4I2Q - chains A and B; structure by X-ray diffraction, 2.70 A resolution.

# Chain A
Name: Gag-Pol polyprotein
From: Human immunodeficiency virus type 1 BH10
Notes: EC 3.4.23.16, 2.7.7.49, 2.7.7.7, 3.1.26.13, 3.1.13.2; fragment: p66
UniProtKB: P03366 (POL_HV1B1); residues 1-555 here correspond to UniProt positions 600-1154 (UniProt number = residue number + 599)
Chain sequence (557 residues; each row starts with the number of its first residue; numbers below 1 keep their minus sign (Met-1 is residue -1)):
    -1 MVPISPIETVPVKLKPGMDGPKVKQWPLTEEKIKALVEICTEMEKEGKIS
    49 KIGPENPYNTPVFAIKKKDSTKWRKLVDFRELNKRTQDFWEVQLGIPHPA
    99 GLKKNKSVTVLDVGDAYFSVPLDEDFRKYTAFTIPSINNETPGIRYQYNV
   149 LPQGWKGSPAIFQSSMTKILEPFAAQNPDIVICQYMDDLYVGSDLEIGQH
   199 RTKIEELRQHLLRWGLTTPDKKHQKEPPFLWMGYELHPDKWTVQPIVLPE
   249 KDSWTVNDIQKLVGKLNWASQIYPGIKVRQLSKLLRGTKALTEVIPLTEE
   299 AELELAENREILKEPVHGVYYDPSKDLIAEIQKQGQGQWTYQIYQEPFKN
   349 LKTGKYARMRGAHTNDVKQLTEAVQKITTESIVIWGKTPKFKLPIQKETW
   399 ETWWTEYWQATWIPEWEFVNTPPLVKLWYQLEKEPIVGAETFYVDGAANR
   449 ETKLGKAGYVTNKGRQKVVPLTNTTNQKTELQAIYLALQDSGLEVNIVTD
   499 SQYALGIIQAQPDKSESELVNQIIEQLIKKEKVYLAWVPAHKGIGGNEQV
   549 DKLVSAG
Disordered / not traced: 555
Construct notes: expression tag (-1 to 0); engineered mutation Asn103 (Lys702 in P03366), Ala172 (Lys771 in P03366), Ala173 (Lys772 in P03366), Cys181 (Tyr780 in P03366), Ser280 (Cys879 in P03366)
Residues lining bound ligands: rilpivirine (1BT; (2E)-3-(4-{[6-(1,3-benzothiazol-5-ylamino)-9H-purin-2-yl]amino}-3,5-dimethylphenyl)prop-2-enenitrile): Pro95, Leu100, Lys101, Lys102, Asn103, Val106, Val179, Cys181, Tyr183, Tyr188, Gly190, Phe227, Leu228, Trp229, Leu234, His235, Pro236, Tyr318
UniProt features mapped onto this chain:
  - region: Phe227 to His235 (RT 'primer grip')
  - motif: Trp398 to Trp414 (Tryptophan repeat motif)
  - binding site (Mg(2+)): Asp110, Asp185, Asp186, Asp443, Glu478, Asp498, Asp549
  - site: Trp401 (Essential for RT p66/p51 heterodimerization), Trp414 (Essential for RT p66/p51 heterodimerization), Phe440, Tyr441 (Cleavage)
Reported in the primary citation:
  - binding site for rilpivirine: Leu100, Lys101, Val106, Tyr188, Phe227, Trp229, Tyr318
  - conformationally variable residues (loop rearrangement, side-chain flip): Lys101, Gln222 to Pro226, Phe227
  - mutagenesis - K103N/Y181C (8-fold): decreased binding to riplivirine

# Chain B
Name: Gag-Pol polyprotein
From: Human immunodeficiency virus type 1 BH10
Notes: EC 3.4.23.16, 2.7.7.49, 2.7.7.7, 3.1.26.13, 3.1.13.2; fragment: p51
UniProtKB: P03366 (POL_HV1B1); residues 1-428 here correspond to UniProt positions 600-1027 (UniProt number = residue number + 599)
Chain sequence (428 residues; row label = number of the first residue in the row):
     1 PISPIETVPVKLKPGMDGPKVKQWPLTEEKIKALVEICTEMEKEGKISKI
    51 GPENPYNTPVFAIKKKDSTKWRKLVDFRELNKRTQDFWEVQLGIPHPAGL
   101 KKKKSVTVLDVGDAYFSVPLDEDFRKYTAFTIPSINNETPGIRYQYNVLP
   151 QGWKGSPAIFQSSMTKILEPFKKQNPDIVIYQYMDDLYVGSDLEIGQHRT
   201 KIEELRQHLLRWGLTTPDKKHQKEPPFLWMGYELHPDKWTVQPIVLPEKD
   251 SWTVNDIQKLVGKLNWASQIYPGIKVRQLSKLLRGTKALTEVIPLTEEAE
   301 LELAENREILKEPVHGVYYDPSKDLIAEIQKQGQGQWTYQIYQEPFKNLK
   351 TGKYARMRGAHTNDVKQLTEAVQKITTESIVIWGKTPKFKLPIQKETWET
   401 WWTEYWQATWIPEWEFVNTPPLVKLWYQ
Disordered / not traced: 1-4, 216-223
Construct notes: engineered mutation Ser280 (Cys879 in P03366)
UniProt features mapped onto this chain:
  - region: Phe227 to His235 (RT 'primer grip')
  - motif: Trp398 to Trp414 (Tryptophan repeat motif)
  - binding site (Mg(2+)): Asp110, Asp185, Asp186
  - site (Essential for RT p66/p51 heterodimerization): Trp401, Trp414
Reported in the primary citation:
  - binding site for rilpivirine: Glu138
  - conformationally variable residues (side-chain flip): Glu138

# Interface between chain A and chain B
Pairs across the interface - 106 pairs, chain A then chain B:
  Val8(A) - Glu53(B)
  Pro9(A) - Glu53(B)
  Gln85(A) - Glu53(B)  hydrogen bond (side chain-backbone)
  Asp86(A) - Lys20(B)  salt bridge
  Asp86(A) - Pro55(B)
  Phe87(A) - Pro52(B)
  Phe87(A) - Glu53(B)
  Trp88(A) - Pro52(B)  hydrogen bond (backbone-backbone)
  Trp88(A) - Asn54(B)
  Trp88(A) - Pro55(B)
  Trp88(A) - Asn57(B)
  Trp88(A) - Thr131(B)
  Trp88(A) - Arg143(B)
  Val90(A) - Pro140(B)  hydrophobic
  Gly93(A) - Asn137(B)
  Pro95(A) - Asn136(B)
  Pro95(A) - Asn137(B)
  His96(A) - Asn136(B)  hydrogen bond (backbone-side chain)
  Gly99(A) - Asn136(B)
  Gly99(A) - Glu138(B)
  Ser162(A) - Pro52(B)
  Thr165(A) - Pro140(B)
  Gln373(A) - Glu396(B)
  Gln373(A) - Thr397(B)  hydrogen bond
  Gln373(A) - Thr400(B)
  Gln373(A) - Trp401(B)  hydrogen bond
  Thr376(A) - Thr400(B)
  Thr376(A) - Trp401(B)
  Thr377(A) - Pro25(B)
  Thr377(A) - Thr400(B)
  Ile380(A) - Pro25(B)  hydrophobic
  Ile380(A) - Leu26(B)
  Ile380(A) - Thr27(B)
  Val381(A) - Pro25(B)  hydrophobic
  Val381(A) - Asn136(B)  hydrogen bond (backbone-backbone)
  Ile382(A) - Ile135(B)
  Ile382(A) - Asn136(B)
  Trp383(A) - Ile135(B)
  Gly384(A) - Thr27(B)
  Gly384(A) - Glu28(B)  hydrogen bond (backbone-backbone)
  Gly384(A) - Ile135(B)
  Trp402(A) - Lys331(B)  hydrogen bond (backbone-side chain)
  Trp402(A) - His361(B)
  Trp402(A) - Asp364(B)
  Tyr405(A) - Lys331(B)  hydrogen bond (backbone-side chain)
  Trp406(A) - Lys331(B)
  Trp406(A) - Pro392(B)  hydrophobic
  Trp406(A) - Val417(B)
  Trp406(A) - Asn418(B)
  Trp406(A) - Thr419(B)
  Trp406(A) - Pro420(B)
  Trp406(A) - Pro421(B)
  Gln407(A) - Lys331(B)  hydrogen bond (backbone-side chain)
  Gln407(A) - Asp364(B)
  Gln407(A) - Pro392(B)
  Gln407(A) - Ile393(B)
  Gln407(A) - Gln394(B)  hydrogen bond
  Gln407(A) - Val417(B)  hydrogen bond (side chain-backbone)
  Gln407(A) - Asn418(B)
  Ala408(A) - Asp364(B)
  Ala408(A) - Pro392(B)  hydrogen bond (backbone-backbone)
  Ala408(A) - Ile393(B)
  Thr409(A) - Asp364(B)  hydrogen bond (backbone-side chain)
  Trp410(A) - Thr362(B)
  Trp410(A) - Asn363(B)
  Trp410(A) - Val365(B)  hydrophobic
  Trp410(A) - Trp401(B)
  Trp410(A) - Tyr405(B)
  Pro412(A) - Trp401(B)
  Pro433(A) - Asn255(B)
  Pro433(A) - Leu289(B)  hydrophobic
  Pro433(A) - Thr290(B)
  Ile434(A) - Thr290(B)
  Val435(A) - Thr290(B)
  Thr439(A) - Lys287(B)
  Thr439(A) - Ala288(B)
  Thr439(A) - Leu289(B)  hydrogen bond (side chain-backbone)
  Tyr441(A) - Val254(B)
  Tyr441(A) - Gln258(B)
  Tyr441(A) - Thr286(B)
  Tyr441(A) - Lys287(B)  hydrogen bond (side chain-backbone)
  Val458(A) - Thr286(B)
  Thr459(A) - Thr286(B)
  Asn460(A) - Thr286(B)
  Asn460(A) - Lys287(B)
  Asn460(A) - Ala288(B)
  Asn494(A) - Leu289(B)
  Val496(A) - Gln258(B)
  Val496(A) - Leu289(B)  hydrophobic
  Gly504(A) - Pro420(B)
  Tyr532(A) - Asn255(B)  hydrogen bond
  Tyr532(A) - Leu289(B)  hydrophobic
  Trp535(A) - Leu422(B)  hydrophobic
  Trp535(A) - Trp426(B)  hydrophobic
  Val536(A) - Gln258(B)
  Pro537(A) - Gly262(B)
  Pro537(A) - Asn265(B)
  Lys540(A) - Asn265(B)
  Lys540(A) - Ser280(B)  hydrogen bond (backbone-side chain)
  Gly541(A) - Ser280(B)
  Ile542(A) - Leu283(B)
  Gly543(A) - Leu283(B)  hydrogen bond (backbone-backbone)
  Gly543(A) - Arg284(B)
  Gly543(A) - Gly285(B)
  Gly544(A) - Gly285(B)  hydrogen bond (backbone-backbone)
  Gly544(A) - Thr286(B)
Other interface residues (no listed pair), chain A (63 interface residues in all): Lys11, Ile94, Leu100, Ala158, Ile159, Glu169, Met357, Thr369, Thr386, Gln500, Gln507, Ala508, Ala534, Gln547
Other interface residues (no listed pair), chain B (60 interface residues in all): Lys49, Gly51, Tyr56, Lys126, Val261, Val276, Trp337, Leu368

# Summary
Chain A and chain B form an interface of 63 and 60 residues respectively, with 20 hydrogen bonds and 1 salt
bridge. Polar contacts include Asp86(A)-Lys20(B), Gln85(A)-Glu53(B) and His96(A)-Asn136(B). Bound to chain A:
rilpivirine. From the paper: a binding site for rilpivirine at Leu100(A), Lys101(A) and Glu138(B) among
others; K103N/Y181C of chain A reduce binding to riplivirine.
Chain A is Gag-Pol polyprotein and chain B is Gag-Pol polyprotein, both from Human immunodeficiency virus type
1 BH10; the structure, Crystal structure of K103N/Y181C mutant of HIV-1 reverse transcriptase in complex with
rilpivirine (TMC278) analogue, was determined by X-ray diffraction (same publication as 4I2P).
